Entry 4NIF (X-ray diffraction, 2.15 A resolution); this record covers chains A and B of the 4 polymer chains in the assembly.

[Chain A]
Name: Ribosomal protein S6 kinase alpha-1
Organism: Homo sapiens
Notes: EC 2.7.11.1; fragment: C-terminal kinase domain
UniProt: Q15418 (KS6A1_HUMAN); residue numbers follow UniProt; this construct covers 411-735
Sequence (333 residues; numbered 409 to 741; the number before each row is that of its first residue):
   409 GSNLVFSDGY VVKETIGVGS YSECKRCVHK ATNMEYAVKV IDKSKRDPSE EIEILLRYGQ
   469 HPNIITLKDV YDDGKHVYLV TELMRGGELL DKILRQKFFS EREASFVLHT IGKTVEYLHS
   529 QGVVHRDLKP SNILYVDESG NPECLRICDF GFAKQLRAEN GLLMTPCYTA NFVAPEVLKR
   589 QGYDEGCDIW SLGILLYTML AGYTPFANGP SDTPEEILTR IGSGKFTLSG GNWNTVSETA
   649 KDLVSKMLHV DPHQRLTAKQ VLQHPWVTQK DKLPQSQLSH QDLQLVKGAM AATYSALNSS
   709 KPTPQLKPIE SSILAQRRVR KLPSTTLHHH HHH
Disordered / not traced: 409-412, 577-579, 729-741
Construct notes: expression tag (409-410, 736-741)
Swiss-Prot annotation at these positions:
  - active site: Asp535 (Proton acceptor)
  - binding site (ATP): Ile424 to Cys432, Lys447
  - modified residue: Thr573 (Phosphothreonine), Ser732 (Phosphoserine)
Reported in the primary citation:
  - post-translational modification sites: Thr573 (citing earlier work)
  - mutagenesis - L714E: decreased signaling
  - mutagenesis - S452W, E623W, L714E: decreased catalytic activity with Mitogen-activated protein kinase 1 (chain B)

[Chain B]
Name: Mitogen-activated protein kinase 1
Organism: Homo sapiens
Notes: EC 2.7.11.24
UniProt: P28482 (MK01_HUMAN); numbering as in UniProt (aligned over 1-360)
Sequence (362 residues; numbered -1 to 360; the number before each row is that of its first residue; numbers below 1 keep their minus sign (Gly-1 is residue -1)):
    -1 GSMAAAAAAG AGPEMVRGQV FDVGPRYTNL SYIGEGAYGM VCSAYDNVNK VRVAIKKISP
    59 FEHQTYCQRT LREIKILLRF RHENIIGIND IIRAPTIEQM KDVYIVQDLM ETDLYKLLKT
   119 QHLSNDHICY FLYQILRGLK YIHSANVLHR DLKPSNLLLN TTCDLKICDF GLARVADPDH
   179 DHTGFLTEYV ATRWYRAPEI MLNSKGYTKS IDIWSVGCIL AEMLSNRPIF PGKHYLDQLN
   239 HILGILGSPS QEDLNCIINL KARNYLLSLP HKNKVPWNRL FPNADSKALD LLDKMLTFNP
   299 HKRIEVEQAL AHPYLEQYYD PSDEPIAEAP FKFDMELDDL PKEKLKELIF EETARFQPGY
   359 RS
Disordered / not traced: -1 to 8, 179-181
Construct notes: expression tag (-1 to 0)
Swiss-Prot annotation at these positions:
  - DNA-binding region: Lys259 to Arg277
  - motif: Thr185 to Tyr187 (TXY), Asp318 to Glu322 (Cytoplasmic retention motif), Ala327 to Met333 (Nuclear translocation motif)
  - active site: Asp149 (Proton acceptor)
  - binding site (ATP): Ile31 to Val39, Lys54
  - modified residue: Ala2 (N-acetylalanine), Ser29 (Phosphoserine), Thr185 (Phosphothreonine), Tyr187 (Phosphotyrosine), Thr190 (Phosphothreonine), Ser246 (Phosphoserine), Ser248 (Phosphoserine), Ser284 (Phosphoserine)
Ligand contacts: AMP-PNP (ANP; phosphoaminophosphonic acid-adenylate ester): Ile31, Gly32, Glu33, Gly34, Ala35, Tyr36, Gly37, Val39, Ala52, Lys54, Arg67, Glu71, Ile84, Gln105, Asp106, Leu107, Met108, Asp111, Lys114, Asp149, Lys151, Ser153, Leu156, Cys166, Asp167
Reported in the primary citation:
  - post-translational modification sites: Thr185, Tyr187 (citing earlier work)
  - catalytic residues: Asp149

[Interface between chain A and chain B]
Pairs across the interface - 63 pairs, chain A then chain B:
  Arg565(A) - Tyr187(B)
  Ala566(A) - Tyr187(B)
  Glu567(A) - Tyr187(B)
  Glu567(A) - Arg191(B)
  Asn568(A) - Arg191(B)
  Asn568(A) - His232(B)  hydrogen bond (backbone-side chain)
  Gly569(A) - Lys231(B)
  Phe580(A) - His61(B)
  Phe580(A) - Tyr64(B)
  Val581(A) - Tyr64(B)
  Val581(A) - Tyr187(B)  hydrophobic
  Ala582(A) - Ala35(B)
  Ala582(A) - Tyr36(B)
  Ala582(A) - Tyr187(B)  hydrophobic
  Pro583(A) - Ala35(B)
  Pro583(A) - Tyr36(B)
  Pro583(A) - Tyr64(B)
  Glu584(A) - Glu33(B)
  Glu584(A) - Gly34(B)
  Glu584(A) - Ala35(B)  hydrogen bond (backbone-backbone)
  Glu584(A) - Tyr36(B)
  Glu584(A) - Gly37(B)
  Glu584(A) - Met38(B)
  Val585(A) - Ala35(B)
  Val585(A) - Tyr187(B)  hydrophobic
  Lys587(A) - Gln17(B)
  Arg588(A) - Glu33(B)  salt bridge
  Tyr591(A) - Arg15(B)
  Asp659(A) - Met13(B)
  Pro660(A) - Gly16(B)
  Pro712(A) - Glu109(B)
  Pro712(A) - Thr159(B)
  Gln713(A) - Thr159(B)
  Leu714(A) - Gln119(B)
  Leu714(A) - Leu121(B)  hydrophobic
  Leu714(A) - His125(B)
  Leu714(A) - Thr159(B)
  Lys715(A) - His125(B)  hydrogen bond (backbone-side chain)
  Lys715(A) - Thr159(B)  hydrogen bond (backbone-backbone)
  Lys715(A) - Cys161(B)  hydrogen bond (backbone-side chain)
  Pro716(A) - Cys161(B)
  Ile717(A) - Asp124(B)
  Ile717(A) - His125(B)
  Ile717(A) - Tyr128(B)  hydrophobic
  Ile717(A) - Tyr316(B)
  Ser719(A) - Thr160(B)
  Ser720(A) - Tyr128(B)  hydrogen bond
  Ser720(A) - Thr160(B)  hydrogen bond (backbone-backbone)
  Ser720(A) - Asp162(B)  hydrogen bond
  Leu722(A) - Tyr128(B)
  Leu722(A) - Gln132(B)
  Leu722(A) - Arg135(B)
  Leu722(A) - Asp321(B)
  Ala723(A) - Tyr128(B)  hydrogen bond (backbone-side chain)
  Arg725(A) - Glu81(B)  salt bridge
  Arg725(A) - Arg135(B)
  Arg725(A) - Asp321(B)  salt bridge
  Arg726(A) - Tyr131(B)  hydrogen bond
  Arg726(A) - Arg135(B)
  Arg726(A) - Gln315(B)
  Arg726(A) - Tyr316(B)  hydrogen bond (side chain-backbone)
  Arg726(A) - Asp318(B)
  Arg726(A) - Asp321(B)  salt bridge
Interface residues without a listed pair, chain A (29 interface residues in all): Ile721
Interface residues without a listed pair, chain B (42 interface residues in all): Tyr30, Ser57, Asn82, Leu115, Phe129, Asn158, Thr185, Glu322

[In short]
29 residues of chain A and 42 residues of chain B are in contact, with 11 hydrogen bonds and 4 salt bridges.
Polar contacts include Arg588(A)-Glu33(B), Arg725(A)-Glu81(B) and Arg725(A)-Asp321(B). From the paper: the
catalytic residue Asp149(B); S452W, E623W and L714E of chain A reduce catalytic activity with
Mitogen-activated protein kinase 1 (chain B).
Here chain A is Ribosomal protein S6 kinase alpha-1 and chain B is Mitogen-activated protein kinase 1, both
from Homo sapiens. Entry 4NIF (Heterodimeric structure of ERK2 and RSK1) was determined by X-ray diffraction.
